4K9E - chains H and C of the 3 polymer chains in the assembly; structure by X-ray diffraction, 2.70 A resolution.

# Chain H
Molecule: heavy chain
Organism: Mus musculus
Chain sequence (221 residues; numbered 0 to 220; the number before each row is that of its first residue; numbering starts at 0):
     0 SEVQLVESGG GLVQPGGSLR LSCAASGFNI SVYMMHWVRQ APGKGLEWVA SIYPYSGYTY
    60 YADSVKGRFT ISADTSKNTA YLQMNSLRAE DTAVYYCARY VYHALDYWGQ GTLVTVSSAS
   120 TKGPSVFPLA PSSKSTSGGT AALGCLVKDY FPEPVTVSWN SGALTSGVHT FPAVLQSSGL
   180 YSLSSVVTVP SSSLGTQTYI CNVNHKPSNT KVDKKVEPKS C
Unresolved in the structure: 220
Disulfide bonds: Cys22-Cys96, Cys144-Cys200
Small-molecule neighbours: N-acetylglucosamine (NAG; 2-acetamido-2-deoxy-beta-D-glucopyranose): Asn28, Ser30, Tyr54, Thr74

# Chain C
Molecule: Mast/stem cell growth factor receptor Kit
Organism: Homo sapiens
Notes: EC 2.7.10.1
UniProt: P10721 (KIT_HUMAN); residues 308-518 here = UniProt positions 308-518
Chain sequence (214 residues; numbered 305 to 518; the number before each row is that of its first residue):
   305 GAMVDKGFIN IFPMINTTVF VNDGENVDLI VEYEAFPKPE HQQWIYMNRT FTDKWEDYPK
   365 SENESNIRYV SELHLTRLKG TEGGTYTFLV SNSDVNAAIA FNVYVNTKPE ILTYDRLVNG
   425 MLQCVAAGFP EPTIDWYFCP GTEQRCSASV LPVDVQTLNS SGPPFGKLVV QSSIDSSAFK
   485 HNGTVECKAY NDVGKTSAYF NFAFKGNNKE QIHP
Unresolved in the structure: 305-310, 445-447, 466-468, 510-518
Differences from the reference sequence: expression tag (305-307)
Disulfide bonds: Cys428-Cys491, Cys443-Cys450
Glycans and other covalent adducts: N-acetylglucosamine (NAG) linked to Asn320
UniProt features mapped onto this chain:
  - glycosylation (N-linked (GlcNAc...) asparagine): Asn320, Asn352, Asn367, Asn463, Asn486

# Chain H / chain C interface
Contacting residue pairs (36):
  Ser0(H) - Val497(C)
  Gly26(H) - Asn326(C)  hydrogen bond (backbone-side chain)
  Asn28(H) - Phe324(C)
  Ser30(H) - Ile319(C)
  Ser30(H) - Asn320(C)  hydrogen bond (backbone-backbone)
  Val31(H) - Ile319(C)
  Val31(H) - Val323(C)  hydrophobic
  Val31(H) - Val331(C)  hydrophobic
  Tyr32(H) - Val325(C)
  Tyr32(H) - Glu329(C)
  Tyr32(H) - Asn330(C)  hydrogen bond (side chain-backbone)
  Tyr32(H) - Val331(C)
  Tyr52(H) - Met318(C)
  Tyr52(H) - Ile334(C)
  Tyr54(H) - Pro317(C)
  Tyr54(H) - Met318(C)
  Tyr54(H) - Ile319(C)
  Tyr54(H) - Asn320(C)
  Ser55(H) - Pro317(C)
  Ser55(H) - Met318(C)  hydrogen bond
  Tyr57(H) - Met318(C)  hydrophobic
  Tyr57(H) - Glu336(C)
  Tyr57(H) - Arg372(C)  hydrogen bond
  Tyr59(H) - Glu336(C)
  Tyr59(H) - Lys364(C)
  Arg98(H) - Glu329(C)  salt bridge
  Val100(H) - Asn330(C)
  Val100(H) - Val331(C)
  Val100(H) - Asp332(C)
  Tyr101(H) - Asp332(C)  hydrogen bond (backbone-side chain)
  Tyr101(H) - Lys358(C)
  Tyr101(H) - His378(C)
  His102(H) - Glu360(C)  salt bridge
  His102(H) - Glu376(C)  salt bridge
  His102(H) - His378(C)  hydrogen bond
  Tyr106(H) - Glu329(C)  hydrogen bond
Other interface residues (no listed pair), chain H (18 interface residues in all): Val2, Phe27
Other interface residues (no listed pair), chain C (25 interface residues in all): Phe316, Thr321, Thr322, Asp496

# Overview
18 residues of chain H face 25 of chain C across their interface, with 8 hydrogen bonds and 3 salt bridges.
Polar contacts include Arg98(H)-Glu329(C), His102(H)-Glu360(C) and His102(H)-Glu376(C). Bound to chain H:
N-acetylglucosamine. Covalently linked N-acetylglucosamine: at Asn320(C).
Chain H is heavy chain (Mus musculus) and chain C is Mast/stem cell growth factor receptor Kit (Homo sapiens);
the structure, Crystal structure of KIT D4D5 fragment in complex with anti-Kit antibodies Fab79D, was
determined by X-ray diffraction (same publication as 4K94).
